Entry 5ERL (X-ray diffraction, 2.85 A resolution); this record covers chain A.

[Chain A]
Protein: SnoN
Organism: Streptomyces nogalater
UniProt: chimeric construct of Q9RN67, Q9EYI0: residues 2-190 from Q9RN67 (Q9RN67_STRNO) positions 2-190 (same numbers); residues 191-293 from Q9EYI0 positions 2-104 (UniProt number = residue number - 189)
Amino-acid sequence (305 residues; row label = number of the first residue in the row; numbers below 1 keep their minus sign (Met-11 is residue -11)):
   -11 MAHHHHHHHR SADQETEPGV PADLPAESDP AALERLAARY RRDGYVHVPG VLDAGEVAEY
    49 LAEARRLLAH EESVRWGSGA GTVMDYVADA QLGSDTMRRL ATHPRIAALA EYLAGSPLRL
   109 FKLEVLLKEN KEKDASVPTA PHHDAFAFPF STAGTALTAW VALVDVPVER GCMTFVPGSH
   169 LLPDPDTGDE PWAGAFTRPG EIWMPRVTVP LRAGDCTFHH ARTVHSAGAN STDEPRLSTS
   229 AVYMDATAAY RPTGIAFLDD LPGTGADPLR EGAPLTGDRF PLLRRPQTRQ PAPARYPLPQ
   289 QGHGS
Unresolved in the structure: -11 to 16, 274-293
Sequence notes: initiating methionine (-11); expression tag (-10 to 1)
Bound ions: Ni2+: His130, Asp132, His213 (together with succinic acid)
Residues lining bound ligands:
  - Nogalamycin RO (5R6): Trp64, Gly65, Ser66, Met72, Tyr74, Lys110, Glu112, Leu114, Ala128, His130, Asp132, Ala135, Phe136, Trp180, Phe245, Leu246
  - succinic acid (SIN): Met72, Leu114, Lys116, Thr127, His130, Asp132, Thr146, Trp148, Met161, His207, His213, Ala215, Arg224, Ser228

[In short]
Chain A binds succinic acid and Nogalamycin RO. The Ni2+ site is built by His130, Asp132 and His213.
Chain A is SnoN (Streptomyces nogalater); the structure, Crystal structure of the epimerase SnoN in complex
with Ni2+, succinate and nogalamycin RO, was determined by X-ray diffraction (same publication as 5EP9, 5EPA
and 5EQU).
